4M7X - chain A; structure by X-ray diffraction, 1.42 A resolution.

[Chain A]
Protein: Type II pantothenate kinase
Source organism: Staphylococcus aureus subsp. aureus
Notes: EC 2.7.1.33
UniProt: Q8NVG0 (COAW_STAAW); residues 1-267 here = UniProt positions 1-267
Sequence (273 residues; each row starts with the number of its first residue):
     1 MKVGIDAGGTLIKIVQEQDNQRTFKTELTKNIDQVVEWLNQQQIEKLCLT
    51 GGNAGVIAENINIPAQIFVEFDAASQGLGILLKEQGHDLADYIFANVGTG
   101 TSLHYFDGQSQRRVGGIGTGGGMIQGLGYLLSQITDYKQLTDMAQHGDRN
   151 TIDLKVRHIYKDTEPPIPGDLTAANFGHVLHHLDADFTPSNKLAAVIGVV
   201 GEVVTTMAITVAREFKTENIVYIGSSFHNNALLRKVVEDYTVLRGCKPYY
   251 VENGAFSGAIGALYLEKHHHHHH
Differences from the reference sequence: expression tag (268-273)
Residues lining bound ligands:
  - 27Q (N-heptyl-N~3~-[(2R)-2-hydroxy-3,3-dimethyl-4-(phosphonooxy)butanoyl]-beta-alaninamide): G8, G9, E70, F71, G98, T99, G100, T101, S102, R113, G116, I117, G118, V156, I159, I167, D170, L171, T172, A173, E202, T206, Y240
  - ADP (adenosine-5'-diphosphate): G8, G9, T10, L11, K13, L28, V97, G98, T99, G121, G122, Q125, Y137, G224, S225, S226, H228
Curated features (UniProtKB/Swiss-Prot):
  - active site: E70 (Proton acceptor)
  - binding site (ATP): D6 to K13, T99, G121 to Q125, Y137, S225

[In short]
Bound to chain A: ADP and compound 27Q. From UniProt: active-site residue E70 and 16 ATP-binding residues.
Chain A is Type II pantothenate kinase (Staphylococcus aureus subsp. aureus); the structure, Staphylococcus
aureus Type II pantothenate kinase in complex with a pantothenate analog, was determined by X-ray diffraction
together with 5ELZ, 5JIC and 4M7Y from the same study.
